Entry 1SX5 (X-ray diffraction, 1.50 A resolution); this record covers chains D and B of the 6 polymer chains in the assembly.

# Chain D
Molecule: 5-nt DNA strand
Sequence (5 nucleotides; numbered 7 to 11; the number before each row is that of its first residue):
     7 ATCTT
Metal / ion sites: Mn2+ site 1: DA7 (shared with 2 residues of chain A); Mn2+ site 2: DT11 (shared with His71(B) of chain B)

# Chain B
Protein: Type II restriction enzyme EcoRV
From: Escherichia coli
Notes: EC 3.1.21.4
UniProt: P04390 (T2E5_ECOLI); residues 2-245 here correspond to UniProt positions 1-244 (UniProt number = residue number - 1)
Sequence (244 residues; numbered 2 to 245; the number before each row is that of its first residue):
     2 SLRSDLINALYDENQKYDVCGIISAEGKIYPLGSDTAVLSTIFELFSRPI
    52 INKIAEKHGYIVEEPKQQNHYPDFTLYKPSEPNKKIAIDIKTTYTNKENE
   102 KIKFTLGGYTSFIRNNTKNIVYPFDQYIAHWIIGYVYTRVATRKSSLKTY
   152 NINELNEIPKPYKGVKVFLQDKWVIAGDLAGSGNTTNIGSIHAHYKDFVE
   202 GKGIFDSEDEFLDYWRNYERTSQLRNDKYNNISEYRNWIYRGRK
Disordered / not traced: 98-100, 142-144
Construct notes: engineered mutation Ala38 (Lys37 in P04390)
Metal / ion sites: Mn2+ site 1: Glu45, Asp74; Mn2+ site 2: His71 (shared with DT11(D) of chain D); Mn2+ site 3: Asp74, Asp90, Ile91 (shared with 1 residue of chain F); Mn2+ site 4: His195, Asp198

# Interface between chain D and chain B
Residue-residue contacts - 7 pairs, chain D then chain B:
  DA7(D) - Asp36(B)  phosphate contact
  DC9(D) - Gln69(B)  sugar contact
  DC9(D) - Asn70(B)  hydrogen bond to the base
  DT10(D) - Gln69(B)  sugar contact
  DT10(D) - Asn70(B)  hydrogen bond to the sugar
  DT10(D) - His71(B)  phosphate contact
  DT11(D) - His71(B)  salt bridge to the phosphate
Also at the interface, not in a pair above, chain B (5 interface residues in all): Thr186

# Overview
4 residues of chain D and 5 residues of chain B are in contact, with 2 hydrogen bonds and 1 salt bridge. Polar
contacts include DC9(D)-Asn70(B), DT10(D)-Asn70(B) and DT11(D)-His71(B). His71(B) and DT11(D) form the Mn2+
site 2.
Chain D is a 5-nt DNA strand and chain B is Type II restriction enzyme EcoRV (Escherichia coli); the
structure, K38A EcoRV bound to cleaved DNA and Mn2+: P1 crystal form, was determined by X-ray diffraction
together with 1STX, 1SUZ and 1SX8 from the same study.
